3JAR - chains E and A of the 14 polymer chains in the assembly; structure by electron microscopy, 3.40 A resolution.

[Chain E (and A)]
Molecule: Tubulin alpha-1B chain
From: Sus scrofa
Notes: chain A of this document is another copy of the same molecule, construct and numbering; everything in this record applies to it too
UniProt: Q2XVP4 (TBA1B_PIG); numbering as in UniProt (aligned over 1-451)
Sequence (451 residues; each row starts with the number of its first residue):
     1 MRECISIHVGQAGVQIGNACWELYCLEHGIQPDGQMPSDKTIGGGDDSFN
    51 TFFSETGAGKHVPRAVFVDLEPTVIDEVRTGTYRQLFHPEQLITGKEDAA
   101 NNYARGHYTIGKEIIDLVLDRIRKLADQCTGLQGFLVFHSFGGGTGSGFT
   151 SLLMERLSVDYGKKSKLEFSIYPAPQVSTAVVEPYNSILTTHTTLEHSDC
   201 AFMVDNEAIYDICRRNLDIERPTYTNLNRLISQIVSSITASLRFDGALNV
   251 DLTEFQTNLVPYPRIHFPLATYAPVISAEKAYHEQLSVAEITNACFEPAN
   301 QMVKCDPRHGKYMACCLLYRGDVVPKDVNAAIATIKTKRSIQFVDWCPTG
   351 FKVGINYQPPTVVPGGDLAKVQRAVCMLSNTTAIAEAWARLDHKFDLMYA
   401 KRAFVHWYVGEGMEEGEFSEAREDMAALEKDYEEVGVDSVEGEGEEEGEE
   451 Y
Not modelled in the structure: 38-46, 442-451
Small-molecule neighbours: GTP (guanosine-5'-triphosphate): G10, Q11, A12, Q15, I16, D69, D98, A99, A100, N101, S140, G143, G144, T145, G146, I171, T179, E183, N206, Y224, L227, N228, I231
UniProt features mapped onto this chain:
  - motif: M1 to C4 (MREC motif)
  - active site: E254
  - binding site (GTP): G10, Q11, A12, Q15, E71, A99, S140, G143, G144, T145, G146, T179, E183, N206, Y224, N228, L252
  - binding site (Mg(2+)): E71
  - site: Y451 (Involved in polymerization)
  - modified residue: K40 (N6,N6,N6-trimethyllysine), S48 (Phosphoserine), S232 (Phosphoserine), Y282 (3'-nitrotyrosine), R339 (Omega-N-methylarginine), S439 (Phosphoserine), E443 (5-glutamyl polyglutamate), E445 (5-glutamyl polyglutamate), Y451 (3'-nitrotyrosine)
  - cross-link (Glycyl lysine isopeptide (Lys-Gly)): K326 (interchain with G-Cter in ubiquitin), K370 (interchain with G-Cter in ubiquitin)
What the authors report for this chain:
  - catalytic residues: E254 (citing earlier work)

[How chain E and chain A interact]
Contacting residue pairs - 13 pairs, chain E then chain A:
  K280(E) - H88(A)
  K280(E) - E90(A)  salt bridge
  H283(E) - K60(A)  hydrogen bond
  H283(E) - V62(A)
  H283(E) - Q85(A)
  H283(E) - F87(A)  hydrogen bond (side chain-backbone)
  H283(E) - H88(A)
  E284(E) - T56(A)
  E284(E) - H88(A)  salt bridge
  Q285(E) - E55(A)
  Q285(E) - Q128(A)  hydrogen bond
  E297(E) - D120(A)
  E297(E) - K124(A)  salt bridge
Other interface residues (no listed pair), chain E (6 interface residues in all): E279
Other interface residues (no listed pair), chain A (13 interface residues in all): P89, R123

[Overview]
The interface between chain E and chain A involves 6 residues on one side and 13 on the other; the contacts
include 3 hydrogen bonds and 3 salt bridges. Polar contacts include K280(E)-E90(A), E284(E)-H88(A) and
E297(E)-K124(A). Bound to chain E: GTP. The paper reports the catalytic residue E254(E).
Chain E and chain A are both Tubulin alpha-1B chain (Sus scrofa); the structure, Cryo-EM structure of
GDP-microtubule co-polymerized with EB3, was determined by electron microscopy (same publication as 3JAK,
3JAL, 3JAS, 3JAT and 3JAW).
